4TYJ - chain A; structure by X-ray diffraction, 2.45 A resolution.

Chain A:
Name: Fibroblast growth factor receptor 4
From: Homo sapiens
Notes: EC 2.7.10.1
UniProtKB: P22455 (FGFR4_HUMAN); residues 447-753 here = UniProt positions 447-753
Chain sequence (311 residues; each row starts with the number of its first residue):
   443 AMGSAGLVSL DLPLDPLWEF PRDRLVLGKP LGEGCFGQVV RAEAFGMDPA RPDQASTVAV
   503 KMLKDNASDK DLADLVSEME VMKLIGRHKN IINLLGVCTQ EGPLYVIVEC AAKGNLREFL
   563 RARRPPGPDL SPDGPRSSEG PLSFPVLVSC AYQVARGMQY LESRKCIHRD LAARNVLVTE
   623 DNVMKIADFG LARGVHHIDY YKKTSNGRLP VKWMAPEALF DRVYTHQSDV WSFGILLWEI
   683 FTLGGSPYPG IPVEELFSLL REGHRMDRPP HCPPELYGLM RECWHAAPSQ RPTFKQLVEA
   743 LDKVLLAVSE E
Disordered / not traced: 443, 477-478, 569-583, 636-650
Construct notes: expression tag (443-446)
Residues lining bound ligands: Ponatinib (0LI; 3-(imidazo[1,2-b]pyridazin-3-ylethynyl)-4-methyl-N-{4-[(4-methylpiperazin-1-yl)methyl]-3-(trifluoromethyl)phenyl}benzam ide): Leu473, Val481, Ala501, Val502, Lys503, Glu520, Val523, Met524, Ile527, Ile533, Ile534, Val548, Val550, Glu551, Cys552, Ala553, Gly556, Leu603, Cys608, Ile609, His610, Arg611, Leu619, Ile628, Ala629, Asp630, Phe631
UniProt features mapped onto this chain:
  - active site: Asp612 (Proton acceptor)
  - binding site (ATP): Leu473 to Val481, Lys503
  - modified residue: Ser573 (Phosphoserine), Tyr642 (Phosphotyrosine), Tyr643 (Phosphotyrosine)
Reported in the primary citation:
  - conformationally variable residues (side-chain flip): Ser446 to Asp453, Phe631
  - binding site for Ponatinib: Glu520, Val523, Val550, Cys552, Cys608, Asp630
  - post-translational modification sites: Tyr642, Tyr643 (citing earlier work)
  - mutagenesis - V550E: decreased stability
  - disease-associated variants - R616G, E681K: decreased catalytic activity (proposed by the authors, not directly observed)
  - disease-associated variants - N535K, V550E: increased signaling (citing earlier work)

Summary:
Bound to chain A: Ponatinib. Curated annotation (UniProt) lists active-site residue Asp612 and 10 ATP-binding
residues. From the paper: a binding site for Ponatinib at Glu520, Val523 and Val550 among others; R616G and
E681K reduce catalytic activity; 4 substitutions were tested in all.
Chain A is Fibroblast growth factor receptor 4 (Homo sapiens); the structure, Structural analysis of the human
Fibroblast Growth Factor Receptor 4 Kinase, was determined by X-ray diffraction, deposited together with 4TYE,
4TYG and 4TYI.
